3OHV - chains A and B; structure by X-ray diffraction, 2.20 A resolution.

[Chain A (and B)]
Molecule: Transcription regulator protein BACH2
Organism: Homo sapiens
Notes: fragment: POZ domain; chain B of this document is another copy of the same molecule, construct and numbering; everything in this record applies to it too
Reference sequence: Q9BYV9 (BACH2_HUMAN); residues 9-129 here = UniProt positions 9-129
Amino-acid sequence (125 residues; numbered 5 to 129; the number before each row is that of its first residue):
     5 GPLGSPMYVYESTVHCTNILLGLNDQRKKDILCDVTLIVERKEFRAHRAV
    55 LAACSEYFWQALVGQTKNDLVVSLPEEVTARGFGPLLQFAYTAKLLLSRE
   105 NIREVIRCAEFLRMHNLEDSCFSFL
Sequence notes: expression tag (5-8)
Curated features (UniProtKB/Swiss-Prot):
  - natural variant: Leu24 (L24P: In IMD60)
Reported in the primary citation:
  - self-association interface (contacts with another copy of this molecule); pairs are residue here / residue on that copy: Cys20-Cys20 (disulfide), Cys125
  - mutagenesis - C20S: decreased binding to nonreducing conditions
  - mutagenesis - C20S: unchanged binding to size-exclusion chromatography
  - mutagenesis - C125S: decreased binding to oxidizing conditions
  - mutagenesis - C20S/C125S: abolished binding to oxidizing conditions

[How chain A and chain B interact]
Inter-chain disulfides: Cys20(A)-Cys20(B)
Residue-residue contacts (105; chain A residue first):
  Pro6(A) with Glu104(B)
  Leu7(A) with Ser102(B), hydrogen bond (backbone-side chain); Glu104(B), hydrogen bond (backbone-side chain)
  Gly8(A) with Arg103(B)
  Ser9(A) with Leu101(B); Ser102(B)
  Pro10(A) with Leu100(B); Leu101(B); Ser102(B); Leu129(B)
  Met11(A) with Leu101(B), hydrogen bond (backbone-backbone); Ser127(B); Phe128(B); Leu129(B), hydrogen bond (backbone-backbone)
  Tyr12(A) with Leu99(B); Leu100(B); Leu101(B), hydrogen bond (backbone-backbone); Ser102(B); Arg103(B); Ile106(B), hydrophobic; Phe126(B); Ser127(B); Phe128(B), hydrophobic
  Val13(A) with Leu99(B); Leu100(B), hydrophobic; Cys125(B); Phe126(B); Ser127(B), hydrogen bond (backbone-backbone)
  Tyr14(A) with Ala97(B); Lys98(B); Leu99(B), hydrogen bond (backbone-backbone); Cys125(B); Phe126(B), hydrophobic
  Glu15(A) with Ala97(B); Lys98(B)
  Ser16(A) with Ala97(B), hydrogen bond (backbone-backbone)
  His19(A) with Cys58(B); Phe93(B); Ala94(B), hydrogen bond (side chain-backbone); Ala97(B)
  Cys20(A) with Cys20(B), disulfide; Thr21(B); Leu24(B), hydrophobic
  Thr21(A) with Cys20(B), hydrogen bond (backbone-side chain)
  Ile23(A) with Ala57(B); Cys58(B), hydrophobic
  Leu24(A) with Cys20(B), hydrophobic
  Leu27(A) with Ala53(B)
  Gln30(A) with Ala53(B), hydrogen bond (side chain-backbone); Ala57(B); Trp63(B)
  Ile35(A) with Trp63(B), hydrophobic
  Leu36(A) with Arg52(B); Ala53(B); Ala56(B), hydrophobic; Trp63(B), hydrophobic; Leu66(B); Val67(B), hydrophobic
  His51(A) with Ala53(B)
  Arg52(A) with Leu36(B)
  Ala53(A) with Leu27(B); Gln30(B), hydrogen bond (backbone-side chain); His51(B)
  Ala56(A) with Leu36(B), hydrophobic
  Ala57(A) with Ile23(B); Gln30(B)
  Cys58(A) with His19(B); Ile23(B), hydrophobic
  Leu66(A) with Leu36(B)
  Val67(A) with Ile35(B), hydrophobic
  Asn72(A) with Lys71(B), hydrogen bond (side chain-backbone); Asn72(B)
  Phe93(A) with Tyr14(B), hydrophobic; Ser16(B); His19(B)
  Ala94(A) with His19(B), hydrogen bond (backbone-side chain)
  Ala97(A) with Tyr14(B); Glu15(B); Ser16(B), hydrogen bond (backbone-backbone); His19(B)
  Lys98(A) with Val13(B); Tyr14(B); Glu15(B), salt bridge
  Leu99(A) with Tyr12(B); Val13(B); Tyr14(B), hydrogen bond (backbone-backbone)
  Leu100(A) with Met11(B), hydrophobic; Tyr12(B); Val13(B), hydrophobic
  Leu101(A) with Met11(B); Tyr12(B), hydrogen bond (backbone-backbone)
  Ser102(A) with Pro10(B); Met11(B); Tyr12(B)
  Arg103(A) with Ser9(B); Tyr12(B)
  Asn120(A) with Tyr14(B), hydrogen bond (backbone-side chain); Ser16(B), hydrogen bond (backbone-side chain); His19(B), hydrogen bond; Asn22(B), hydrogen bond
  Leu121(A) with Tyr14(B), hydrophobic
  Asp123(A) with Tyr14(B)
  Ser124(A) with Tyr14(B)
  Phe126(A) with Tyr12(B), hydrophobic; Tyr14(B), hydrophobic
Also at the interface, not in a pair above, chain A (51 interface residues in all): Gly26, Val54, Trp63, Gln69, Glu104, Ile106, His119, Cys125
Also at the interface, not in a pair above, chain B (49 interface residues in all): Val18, Gly26, Val54, Leu121

[Overview]
Chain A and chain B form an interface of 51 and 49 residues respectively, with 1 disulfide bond, 21 hydrogen
bonds and 1 salt bridge. Polar pairs include Lys98(A)-Glu15(B), Leu7(A)-Ser102(B) and Leu7(A)-Glu104(B). From
the paper: C20S of chain A reduces binding to nonreducing conditions; a self-association interface involving
Cys20(A) and Cys125(A); 3 substitutions were tested in all.
Both chains are Transcription regulator protein BACH2 (Homo sapiens). Entry 3OHV (Crystal structure of the
human Bach2 POZ domain, form II) was determined by X-ray diffraction together with 3OHU from the same study.
